2QJP - chains A and B of the 6 polymer chains in the assembly; structure by X-ray diffraction, 2.60 A resolution.

Chain A:
Molecule: Cytochrome b
Source organism: Rhodobacter sphaeroides
UniProt: Q02761 (CYB_RHOSH); residues 3-430 here = UniProt positions 3-430
Chain sequence (428 residues; each row starts with the number of its first residue):
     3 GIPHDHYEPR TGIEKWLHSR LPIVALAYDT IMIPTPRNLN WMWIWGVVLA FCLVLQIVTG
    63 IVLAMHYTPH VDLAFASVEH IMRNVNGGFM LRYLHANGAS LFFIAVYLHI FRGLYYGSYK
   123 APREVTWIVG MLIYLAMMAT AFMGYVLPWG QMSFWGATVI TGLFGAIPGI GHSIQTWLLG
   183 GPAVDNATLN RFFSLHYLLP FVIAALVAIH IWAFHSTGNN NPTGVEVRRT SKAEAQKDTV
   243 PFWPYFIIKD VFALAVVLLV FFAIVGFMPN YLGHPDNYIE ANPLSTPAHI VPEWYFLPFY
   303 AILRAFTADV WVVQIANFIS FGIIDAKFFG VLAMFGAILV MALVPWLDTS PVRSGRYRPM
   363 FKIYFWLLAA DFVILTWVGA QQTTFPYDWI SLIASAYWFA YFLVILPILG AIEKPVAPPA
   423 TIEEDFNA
Swiss-Prot annotation at these positions:
  - binding site (heme b): H97, H111, H198, H212
Metal / ion sites: heme Fe site 1: H97, H198; heme Fe site 2: H111, H212
Ligand contacts:
  - ANJ ((2R,3S,6S,7R,8R)-3-{[3-(formylamino)-2-hydroxybenzoyl]amino}-8-hexyl-2,6-dimethyl-4,9-dioxo-1,5-dioxonan-7-yl (2S)-2-methylbutanoate): A29, T32, T37, L41, N42, W45, I46, G48, V49, A52, L55, A206, V209, I213, F216, H217, N221, F244, F248, K251, D252
  - heme (HEM), molecule 1: W45, W47, G48, V49, L51, A52, F104, V108, H111, I112, R114, S120, Y121, R125, T128, W129, G132, M133, I135, Y136, M139, I205, V209, H212, F216, T219, G220, N221, N222
  - heme (HEM), molecule 2: L55, Q58, I59, G62, I63, L65, A66, Y69, V80, R94, H97, A98, A101, F104, T142, A143, G146, Y147, L149, P150, F195, H198, Y199, P202, I205, Y297
  - lauryl oleyl phosphatidyl ethanolamine (LOP; (1R)-2-{[(R)-(2-aminoethoxy)(hydroxy)phosphoryl]oxy}-1-[(dodecanoyloxy)methyl]ethyl (9Z)-octadec-9-enoate): N42, M44, W47, L103, I106, Y109, L110, F113, R114, Y117, Y118, V259, V262, F263, I266, L274, W296, R358, F367, W368, A371, F374, V375
  - stigmatellin a (SMA): L137, M140, A141, F144, M145, Y147, M154, G158, V161, I162, L165, F166, L180, F194, L197, I292, V293, P294, E295, F298, F301, Y302, L305, M336, F337, I340

Chain B:
Molecule: Cytochrome c1
Source organism: Rhodobacter sphaeroides
UniProt: Q3IY11 (Q3IY11_RHOS4); residues 1-256 here correspond to UniProt positions 23-278 (UniProt number = residue number + 22)
Chain sequence (256 residues; row label = number of the first residue in the row):
     1 AGGGHVEDVP FSFEGPFGTF DQHQLQRGLQ VYTEVCAACH GMKFVPIRSL SEPGGPELPE
    61 DQVRAYATQF TVTDEETGED REGKPTDHFP HSALENAPDL SLMAKARAGF HGPMGTGISQ
   121 LFNGIGGPEY IYSVLTGFPE EPPKCAEGHE PDGFYYNRAF QNGSVPDTCK DANGVKTTAG
   181 SWIAMPPPLM DDLVEYADGH DASVHAMAED VSAFLMWAAE PKLMARKQAG FTAVMFLTVL
   241 SVLLYLTNKR LWAGVK
Cystine bridges: C145-C169
Glycans and other covalent adducts: heme (HEM) linked to C36, C39
Metal / ion sites: Sr2+: V9, E14; heme Fe: H40, M185
Ligand contacts:
  - 2-O-octyl-beta-D-glucopyranose (BGL): F13, E14, G15, P16, F122, N123, G124, K227
  - heme (HEM): V31, V35, A38, H40, L94, N96, A97, P98, L100, M103, R107, Y130, I131, L135, F160, I183, A184, M185, P186, P188, L189, V211, L215

Chain A / chain B interface:
Contacting residue pairs (73; chain A residue first):
  R39(A) - W252(B)
  R39(A) - V255(B)
  F77(A) - F44(B)  hydrophobic
  F77(A) - L102(B)  hydrophobic
  A78(A) - F44(B)  hydrophobic
  E81(A) - L102(B)
  M84(A) - K105(B)
  M84(A) - K222(B)
  R85(A) - F44(B)  hydrogen bond (side chain-backbone)
  R85(A) - S101(B)
  R85(A) - A218(B)  hydrogen bond (side chain-backbone)
  R85(A) - A219(B)
  R85(A) - P221(B)
  R85(A) - K222(B)  hydrogen bond (backbone-side chain)
  N86(A) - R48(B)  hydrogen bond
  F91(A) - K222(B)
  F91(A) - A225(B)  hydrophobic
  F91(A) - R226(B)
  M92(A) - R226(B)
  Y95(A) - K105(B)  hydrogen bond
  Y95(A) - E220(B)  hydrogen bond
  Y95(A) - R226(B)
  P246(A) - L251(B)  hydrophobic
  Y247(A) - L251(B)  hydrophobic
  Y247(A) - W252(B)  hydrogen bond (backbone-side chain)
  Y247(A) - V255(B)  hydrophobic
  F248(A) - W252(B)  hydrophobic
  I250(A) - N248(B)
  I250(A) - L251(B)  hydrophobic
  K251(A) - N248(B)
  V253(A) - L244(B)  hydrophobic
  F254(A) - S241(B)
  F254(A) - L244(B)  hydrophobic
  F254(A) - Y245(B)  hydrophobic
  F254(A) - N248(B)
  A257(A) - S241(B)
  V258(A) - S241(B)
  L260(A) - L237(B)
  L261(A) - V234(B)  hydrophobic
  L261(A) - L237(B)  hydrophobic
  L261(A) - S241(B)
  F264(A) - A233(B)  hydrophobic
  F264(A) - L237(B)  hydrophobic
  V267(A) - R226(B)
  G268(A) - R226(B)  hydrogen bond (backbone-side chain)
  G268(A) - G230(B)
  F269(A) - P16(B)  hydrophobic
  F269(A) - K227(B)
  F269(A) - G230(B)
  F269(A) - F231(B)
  F269(A) - V234(B)  hydrophobic
  P271(A) - R226(B)
  N272(A) - K105(B)
  Y273(A) - G117(B)  hydrogen bond (side chain-backbone)
  Y273(A) - Q120(B)
  Y273(A) - L121(B)  hydrophobic
  P277(A) - K105(B)
  P277(A) - A106(B)
  Y280(A) - L102(B)
  Y280(A) - K105(B)  hydrogen bond
  Y280(A) - A106(B)  hydrophobic
  I281(A) - A106(B)  hydrophobic
  I281(A) - R107(B)
  E282(A) - K43(B)  salt bridge
  E282(A) - F44(B)
  H291(A) - A1(B)
  H291(A) - G2(B)
  W379(A) - M114(B)  hydrogen bond (side chain-backbone)
  Q383(A) - M114(B)
  Q383(A) - G115(B)
  F428(A) - V255(B)  hydrophobic
  F428(A) - K256(B)
  N429(A) - K256(B)  hydrogen bond (backbone-side chain)
Interface residues without a listed pair, chain A (41 interface residues in all): V242, A265, M270, A430
Interface residues without a listed pair, chain B (46 interface residues in all): G3, V45, P46, T116, I118, I125, N162, A229, T238

Overview:
41 residues of chain A face 46 of chain B across their interface; the contacts include 12 hydrogen bonds and 1
salt bridge. Polar pairs include E282(A)-K43(B), R85(A)-F44(B) and R85(A)-A218(B). Chain A binds heme,
stigmatellin a, lauryl oleyl phosphatidyl ethanolamine and compound ANJ.
Here chain A is Cytochrome b and chain B is Cytochrome c1, both from Rhodobacter sphaeroides. Entry 2QJP
(Crystal structure of wild type rhodobacter sphaeroides with stigmatellin and antimycin inhibited) was
determined by X-ray diffraction together with 2QJK and 2QJY from the same study.
